Entry 6YWV (electron microscopy, 3.03 A resolution); this record covers chains A and Q of the 43 polymer chains in the assembly.

== Chain A ==
Molecule: 23 S rRNA
From: Neurospora crassa OR74A
Sequence (3464 nucleotides; row label = number of the first residue in the row; note: 28 numbers in that range are skipped by the numbering (no residue carries them; nothing is unmodelled there); a row labelled like 1655A-1655Z holds insertion residues (1655A, then the next letters in order)):
     1 AAAUGUAAUG GAUAUAAAGC UUAUGUUUAU AUAUAUAGAC AUAUAUAAGU AUAUAAAGAG
    61 ACUACUACCA AUAGCUACAC UAUGUAUUAA GGAGAGUAUA ACUUAAUUUA UGUUUAUGAU
   121 UUUAUCAUAC CCCUAAAAAU GACACCGAGG AGCAAGGGUC GGGUUAGCAU CCUGGUUCGU
   181 ACACCUUGGU GACCUAGGCU AGUACCAGGU CCCCCUCUAA GGGACUUGUC CCCCUCUAAG
   241 GGACUUGCGU CGGUCCUAUC CUAGGCCGAA UAGGUGAAUA AAUACUUACG GACGGCCUUG
   301 GUCUGUCCUA GAGGUUAUCA ACAUAUGAAC UCUUAGAGAA AUUACUUAAU AAACGAAGUG
   361 AAUUGAAAUA UCUUAUUAAC UUCAGGAAAA GAAAUCAAAC GAGAUUCUAU GAUUAGUGUG
   421 AACGAAAAUA GAGCAGCCUA UUAAAAUAAG UAAAAUGGCU UUAAAGCUGU UUGAAUAUUG
   481 UGGGGAACCU UCCUCAAAGG CUAAAUAUAA UACAUGAGUU ACAGAGAAAA GUACCGUGAG
   541 GGAAAGCUUU GAAAUAGUAG UUUUAUAAGC AGCUCAAGCA AUAAGAAAGC GAGAGCGUAC
   601 CUUUUGCAUA AUGGGUCACC AAGUUAAUUU UAGAUGCGAG CGAAUUUAUU UAUGUUUUUA
   661 CUGAUUAAAC AAUAUAAUGA AUCAUAAUUA UUUUUGUAAC GAGUAUUAGU AUUAAAUCUU
   721 AAUUUAAUAU UAGUAUAAGU UUUCAGUAUG GCGGCUACAU AGCAUAAUCU AUGCAGCCAG
   781 CCAAUAAUUG GAUUUCCAAU CCAAUUUCGG UAAUAAAUAG AUGUGCAUAG UUAAACCGAU
   841 CAUUAAAAUA AUGAAUAGUG UCUAAAGUUA GACCCGAAGC CUGGUGAUCU UACUAUAGUC
   901 AGGACUAUAA AGGUCCGAAC GGGUUAUCGU UGCAAAGAUA UCCGAAGAAC UAUGGUAAGC
   961 GAGUGAAAGA CAACACUGAC UAGGAUAGCU GGUUUUCUGC GAAACCUAUA AUAGUAGGCA
  1021 AUUUAAGUAA CAUCUUAGUA GGUACAGAAC UUAAUCUCAG ACAAGAUGUA GAUUUUCAUA
  1081 CCUAUGUUUA GGUAUGAAAU GCAUUUUUUU UUGUAUACAU CGGGGGAUCG UGAAGAUUUU
  1141 AUCGGUGAGU AUGUAGACUC GGAAUGACAA AGAUGAAUCU UGAAUAAUCA GACAUAGAAU
  1201 GAUAAGGUUG UAUGUCAAAA GGGAAACAGC CCAGAACAAG AGUUAAGGUU CCAAAAUUAU
  1261 UAUUAAGUGA AAUAAAGAAA GUUUUUAUAU AAGUCGACAA GAAGAUGGGC UUGGAAGCAG
  1321 CCAUAAUUUA AAGAUCUCGU AACAGAGCAC UUGUUAAAUC UUAAAAGCAU CGAAAAUUUA
  1381 ACGGAUCUAA AUAAUAUACC GAAACCUUGU CCAUAUGUAA CAUUAGUAAU AAUAUGCUAU
  1441 UAAUGUUAUU UGAUGGGGUA GCAGAACGUU GAGUGAAUCU UAGAUUUUUU UUUUAUAACU
  1501 AAAUAUAGAU GAUAACUCAA GUGAGAAUGG UGACAUGAGU AACAAAAAAG AGUUUAAGGU
  1561 ACCUAAAAGG UAUCUUAGAG UCUCGCCUAA AGCUUAUGGC UACGUCAAGU AACGGCCUCU
  1621 AAGUUUAUAA UCUGAAGAUU AUGACGAUGA GAAAA
1655A-1655Z UAACGCGCAGAAGUGCGCUGCUUUGA
1656A-1656B UA
  1676 CUU
  1687 AUGGUACCAA CAUUUAAAAG UGAAAAUUGU GCAGGAAGGA UCAGUAUCCU UUCAUUCUUA
  1747 UGUGGGGGAG UGGACAAAAC UGAACAGAGU GUAUCUGAAC ACAGAUGAGU CCACACCCCC
  1807 CCCCAUGUAA UGAAUGAAUG ACAAACCGUA CCUAGAAUCU GAAACAAGUA AGCUAGUAGA
  1867 GAAUACGAAG GCGUGAAUGA GAUAACAAUC AUAAAGGAAC UCGGCAAACU AACUACCGUA
  1927 ACUUAGGGAU AAGGAGAGCU CAUUAGUCUC GAUUAAUACG AGUAAAAAGG AAGAAGCAUG
  1987 GAAUAUUGUU GUACGACUGU UUAAUUAAAA CAAAGCACUU UGCAAAAAGA CGAUAAGUCU
  2047 AAGUAUUGAG UGUGAUUUCU GCCCGAUGCC GGCUGGUUAA CGAAUUUUCU AAAUUGAAAA
  2107 AAAAUUUGGU UUCAGAGGAA CCCCCGGUUA AUGGCGGCCU UAGCGUGAGG GUCCUAAGGU
  2167 AGCGAAAUGC CUUGGCCGUU AAAUGCGGUC UUGCAUGAAU GAUGUAACGA UACAACAGCU
  2227 GUCUCUAUGA UUGACUCAGU GAAAUUGGAA UAACUGUGCA GAUACAGUUU ACCUCUAGUU
  2287 AGACGAGAAG ACCCUAUGCA GCUUUACUGU UACUAAUUAU UGAAUACGAU UCUGAAAAUU
  2347 UCCAGUGUAA AAGGUAAUCG AUAAGAUAUA AUUGAAACAC CUUUAUUUUU CUAUCGUAUU
  2407 AUUAAACCUU AAAUUAAGGA ACAAUUGUUA GAAGACAGUU UAUGCGGGGC ACAGGCCCCA
  2467 UAAAGAGUAA AUGGGUGUGU CUAAAAUUUA UAAAUUUAUG UUUGCAAUUU UUUAUAGUGA
  2527 UUAUAUAUCA AAUCAUCUUU AUGCUAUUCA UAGAGUGUAU UUAUUAUAUU CCUUGGGUAC
  2587 AGUAUAAAAA UUAUAUAUGU AUUAAUUUAC AUAUAUUUUU UCUAAGAAAU UAGGUAAGAU
  2647 UUUGUUUAUA GAGAAAUUAG AUGUAAAAAA AAAAUCUUAU GAGGGCGGUA UUUAAUAAUC
  2707 CGCUUCUAAU AUUUUUUUGU AGUUAUUAUU AUAAAUUUAA UAAUAAUCAU GUUUAUUACU
  2767 UAAAAAGCUU AAUGGCUUAA UCUUGCCUUA CUGUUUGAUU AACAACAAAU CUUACAGUCG
  2827 CGUAAGCGGG GCAUAGGAUC ACAAGAUACA AAAAGGAAAG AUCUUGGAUU UUUGGAAAAG
  2887 CUACGCUAGG GAUAACAGGC UAAUUUGCGC AAGAGUGUAC AAAAUGAGUG CGCGGUUUGG
  2947 CACCUCGAUG UCGGCUUGAC UAAUCCUCAU GGAUGCAGAA ACUAUGUAGG GUACGACUGU
  3007 UCGUCGAUUA AAAAGUUACA UGAGCUGGGU UAAAUACGUC GUGAGACAGU AUGGUUUCUA
  3067 UCUUCUAGAG GGAAUUAGAA UAUAAUAAGG AUUAACCUUU GUACGAAAGG AACAUGGGGU
  3127 ACUAUUGUUA UACCUAGUUG UAUAACAGUU UUAUUAACCU CUGGUUUACC UGUUGUUUAU
  3187 GUGCCUUAUA UUAAUUUCAU GUGUGAUGCU CCGCAAGGAU AUUACAGGGA UGUUACCGUC
  3247 ACUUGAGUAA AUACAAUAGC AUAAGCAUGG CAGGAAAGCU AAGUUAGUCA AAAAUAAGUG
  3307 CUGAAAGCAU AUAGGCACGA AAUUUACCUU AAGAUAUUUC UUAAAUAUAC GUAAGAAAAU
  3367 AUUACGUUAA UAGGCUUAGU UUGUAAUAAU CUAGAGAUUU UAAGGAACUA AGUACUAAUU
  3427 UUAUAAAAAA CUGAAUGAUU AAUAUAUCUU ACAUUUUC
Not modelled in the structure: 1-4, 35-40, 121-309, 646-817, 1084-1089, 1126-1138, 1433-1437, 1655A-1655Z, 1656A-1656B, 1687, 1728-1828, 1918-1919, 1943-1980, 2066-2207, 2336-2398, 2449-2459, 2493-2504, 2525-2528, 2557-2579, 2599-2628, 2695-2703, 2738-2743, 3138-3147, 3194-3231, 3391-3407, 3460-3464
Ion coordination: Mg2+ site 1 near A105 (its only coordinating residue here); Mg2+ site 2 near A328 (its only coordinating residue here); Mg2+ site 3 near A335 (its only coordinating residue here); Mg2+ site 4: A335, G336; K+ site 1 near A367 (its only coordinating residue here); Mg2+ site 5 near G411 (its only coordinating residue here); K+ site 2 near A415 (its only coordinating residue here); Mg2+ site 6: A453, G466; Mg2+ site 7 near A453 (its only coordinating residue here); K+ site 3 near A465 (its only coordinating residue here); Mg2+ site 8: A486, A2859; Mg2+ site 9 near A497 (its only coordinating residue here); 99 more Mg2+ sites not listed; 19 more K+ sites not listed
Residues lining bound ligands:
  - NAD (nicotinamide-adenine-dinucleotide): A2755, G2757, U2759, U2760
  - spermine (SPM): U1249, U1250, C1251, A1270, A1271, C1382, G1383, G1384, A1385, U1392

== Chain Q ==
Protein: KOW domain-containing protein
From: Neurospora crassa OR74A
UniProtKB: Q7RXU7 (Q7RXU7_NEUCR); numbering as in UniProt (aligned over 1-396)
Chain sequence (396 residues; row label = number of the first residue in the row):
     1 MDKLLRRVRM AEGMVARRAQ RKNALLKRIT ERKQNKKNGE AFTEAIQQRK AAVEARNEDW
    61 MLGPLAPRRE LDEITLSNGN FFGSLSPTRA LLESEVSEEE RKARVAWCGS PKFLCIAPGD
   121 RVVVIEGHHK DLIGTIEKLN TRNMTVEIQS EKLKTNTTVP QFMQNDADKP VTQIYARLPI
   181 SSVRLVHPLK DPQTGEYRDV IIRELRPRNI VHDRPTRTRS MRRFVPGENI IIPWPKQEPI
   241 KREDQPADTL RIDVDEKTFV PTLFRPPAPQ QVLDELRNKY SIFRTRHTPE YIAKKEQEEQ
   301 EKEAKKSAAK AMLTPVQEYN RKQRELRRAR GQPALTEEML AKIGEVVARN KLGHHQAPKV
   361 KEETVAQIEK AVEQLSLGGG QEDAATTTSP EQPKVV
Not modelled in the structure: 354-396

== Chain A / chain Q interface ==
Pairs across the interface (121):
  A79(A) with Arg28(Q), salt bridge to the phosphate
  A90(A) with Met10(Q), phosphate contact; Met14(Q), base contact
  G91(A) with Met14(Q), phosphate contact; Arg17(Q), salt bridge to the phosphate
  G92(A) with Arg21(Q), salt bridge to the phosphate
  A93(A) with Arg18(Q), base contact; Arg21(Q), salt bridge to the phosphate
  G94(A) with Arg18(Q), hydrogen bond to the base
  A95(A) with Arg18(Q), base contact; Lys22(Q), base contact
  U99(A) with Leu26(Q), base contact
  A100(A) with Asn23(Q), hydrogen bond to the sugar; Lys27(Q), hydrogen bond to the sugar
  A101(A) with Asn23(Q), phosphate contact; Leu26(Q), phosphate contact
  C102(A) with Ala19(Q), sugar contact
  A105(A) with Leu276(Q), hydrogen bond to the base
  U111(A) with Arg214(Q), phosphate contact
  G112(A) with Arg214(Q), hydrogen bond to the base
  U113(A) with Arg214(Q), base contact
  U115(A) with Ile210(Q), base contact; Val211(Q), base contact; His212(Q), hydrogen bond to the base
  A116(A) with Phe113(Q), base contact; Pro207(Q), hydrogen bond to the sugar; Arg208(Q), phosphate contact; Asn209(Q), hydrogen bond to the phosphate; Ile210(Q), hydrogen bond to the phosphate; Phe224(Q), sugar contact
  U117(A) with Arg208(Q), salt bridge to the phosphate; Phe224(Q), phosphate contact
  A310(A) with Asn209(Q), base contact; Met221(Q), sugar contact; Arg222(Q), hydrogen bond to the base; Pro233(Q), phosphate contact; Trp234(Q), phosphate contact
  G311(A) with Ala117(Q), base contact; Arg219(Q), hydrogen bond to the base; Ser220(Q), phosphate contact; Met221(Q), hydrogen bond to the base; Trp234(Q), stacking on the base; Gln237(Q), hydrogen bond to the base
  A312(A) with Arg219(Q), base contact; Gln237(Q), hydrogen bond to the sugar; Pro239(Q), phosphate contact
  G313(A) with Arg217(Q), base contact; Thr218(Q), base contact; Arg219(Q), hydrogen bond to the base; Pro239(Q), phosphate contact; Ile240(Q), hydrogen bond to the phosphate
  G314(A) with Thr216(Q), base contact; Arg217(Q), base contact; Ile240(Q), phosphate contact; Arg242(Q), salt bridge to the phosphate
  U315(A) with Arg242(Q), salt bridge to the phosphate
  U316(A) with Ile240(Q), base contact
  C319(A) with Lys112(Q), salt bridge to the phosphate; Leu114(Q), base contact; Thr141(Q), base contact; Arg219(Q), hydrogen bond to the base
  A320(A) with Phe113(Q), sugar contact; His212(Q), stacking on the base; Arg219(Q), salt bridge to the phosphate
  A321(A) with Lys112(Q), salt bridge to the phosphate
  A328(A) with Arg277(Q), phosphate contact
  A329(A) with Glu12(Q), hydrogen bond to the base; Arg277(Q), phosphate contact; Asn278(Q), hydrogen bond to the phosphate; Phe283(Q), stacking on the base
  C330(A) with Asn278(Q), phosphate contact; Ser281(Q), hydrogen bond to the phosphate; Phe283(Q), phosphate contact
  U346(A) with Tyr280(Q), stacking on the base
  U347(A) with Lys279(Q), salt bridge to the phosphate; Tyr280(Q), sugar contact; Arg284(Q), base contact; His287(Q), hydrogen bond to the base; Thr288(Q), hydrogen bond to the base; Tyr291(Q), stacking on the base
  A348(A) with Tyr291(Q), hydrogen bond to the phosphate; Lys294(Q), salt bridge to the phosphate; Lys295(Q), salt bridge to the phosphate
  A349(A) with Tyr280(Q), base contact; Ile282(Q), base contact
  U439(A) with Arg324(Q), salt bridge to the phosphate; Arg327(Q), salt bridge to the phosphate; Arg328(Q), sugar contact; Gly331(Q), hydrogen bond to the base; Gln332(Q), hydrogen bond to the base
  A440(A) with Arg328(Q), salt bridge to the phosphate
  A443(A) with Arg324(Q), sugar contact; Arg328(Q), hydrogen bond to the sugar
  A444(A) with Arg321(Q), salt bridge to the phosphate; Arg324(Q), salt bridge to the phosphate
  A445(A) with Asn320(Q), phosphate contact; Arg321(Q), salt bridge to the phosphate; Arg324(Q), salt bridge to the phosphate
  A446(A) with Val316(Q), base contact; Tyr319(Q), base contact; Asn320(Q), hydrogen bond to the phosphate
  A510(A) with Arg17(Q), hydrogen bond to the sugar
  A528(A) with Arg32(Q), hydrogen bond to the sugar
  A529(A) with Leu25(Q), sugar contact; Arg28(Q), phosphate contact; Ile29(Q), base contact; Arg32(Q), salt bridge to the phosphate
  G546(A) with Arg32(Q), hydrogen bond to the sugar
  C547(A) with Lys36(Q), salt bridge to the phosphate
  U548(A) with Lys36(Q), salt bridge to the phosphate; Gly39(Q), sugar contact; Phe42(Q), stacking on the base; Thr43(Q), sugar contact; Ile46(Q), phosphate contact
  U549(A) with Ile46(Q), sugar contact
  U550(A) with Lys50(Q), salt bridge to the phosphate
  A1505(A) with Val53(Q), sugar contact; Arg56(Q), salt bridge to the phosphate
  U1506(A) with Val53(Q), phosphate contact; Arg56(Q), salt bridge to the phosphate
  A1507(A) with Arg49(Q), salt bridge to the phosphate
Other interface residues (no listed pair), chain A (58 interface residues in all): G96, U103, A110, G327, U350, A530
Other interface residues (no listed pair), chain Q (83 interface residues in all): Arg7, Val15, Thr30, Asn35, Pro111, Arg206, Pro215, Pro235, Thr285, Arg330

== Summary ==
Chain A and chain Q form an interface of 58 and 83 residues respectively, with 30 hydrogen bonds, 27 salt
bridges and 6 aromatic stacking contacts. Polar pairs include G94(A)-Arg18(Q), A105(A)-Leu276(Q) and
G112(A)-Arg214(Q). Ligands of chain A: NAD and spermine.
Chain A is 23 S rRNA and chain Q is KOW domain-containing protein, both from Neurospora crassa OR74A; the
structure, The structure of the Atp25 bound assembly intermediate of the mitoribosome from Neurospora crassa,
was determined by electron microscopy together with 6YW5, 6YWE, 6YWS, 6YWX and 6YWY from the same study.
